Entry 3FQN (X-ray diffraction, 1.65 A resolution); this record covers chains A and C of the 3 polymer chains in the assembly.

# Chain A
Molecule: HLA class I histocompatibility antigen, A-2 alpha chain
From: Homo sapiens
Notes: fragment: extracellular domains alpha1, alpha2, alpha3
UniProt: P01892 (1A02_HUMAN); residues 1-275 here correspond to UniProt positions 25-299 (UniProt number = residue number + 24)
Chain sequence (275 residues; row label = number of the first residue in the row):
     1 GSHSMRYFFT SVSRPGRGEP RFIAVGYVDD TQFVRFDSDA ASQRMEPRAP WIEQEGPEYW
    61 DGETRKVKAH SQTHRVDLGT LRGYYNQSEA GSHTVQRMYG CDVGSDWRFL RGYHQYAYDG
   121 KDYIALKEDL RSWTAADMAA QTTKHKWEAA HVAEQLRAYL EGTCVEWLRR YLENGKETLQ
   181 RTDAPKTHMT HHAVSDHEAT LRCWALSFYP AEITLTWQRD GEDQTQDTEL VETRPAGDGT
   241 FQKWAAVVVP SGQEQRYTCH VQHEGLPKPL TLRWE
Cystine bridges: Cys-101/Cys-164, Cys-203/Cys-259
Bound ions: Cd2+ site 1: Gly-1, His-3; Cd2+ site 2: Asp-30, Glu-212; Cd2+ site 3: His-70 (shared with Asp-3(C) of chain C); Cd2+ site 4 near His-191 (its only coordinating residue here); Cd2+ site 5: His-197, Glu-198
Small-molecule neighbours: Mg2+ (MG): Glu-148, His-151, Val-152, Ala-153, Glu-154

# Chain C
Molecule: peptide 30-39 from beta-Catenin: YLDSGIHSGA
Chain sequence (10 residues; numbered 1 to 10; the number before each row is that of its first residue):
     1 YLDSGIHSGA
Disordered / not traced: 5-6
Bound ions: Cd2+: Asp-3 (shared with His-70(A) of chain A)

# Interface between chain A and chain C
Pairs across the interface - 39 pairs, chain A then chain C:
  Met-5(A) / Tyr-1(C)
  Tyr-7(A) / Tyr-1(C)  hydrogen bond (side chain-backbone)
  Tyr-7(A) / Leu-2(C)  hydrophobic
  Phe-9(A) / Leu-2(C)  hydrophobic
  Met-45(A) / Leu-2(C)  hydrophobic
  Glu-63(A) / Tyr-1(C)
  Glu-63(A) / Leu-2(C)  hydrogen bond (side chain-backbone)
  Lys-66(A) / Tyr-1(C)
  Lys-66(A) / Leu-2(C)  hydrogen bond (side chain-backbone)
  Lys-66(A) / Asp-3(C)
  Lys-66(A) / Ser-4(C)
  Val-67(A) / Leu-2(C)
  Ala-69(A) / His-7(C)
  His-70(A) / Asp-3(C)  salt bridge
  His-70(A) / Ser-4(C)
  Thr-73(A) / His-7(C)
  Asp-77(A) / Gly-9(C)
  Asp-77(A) / Ala-10(C)  hydrogen bond (side chain-backbone)
  Thr-80(A) / Ala-10(C)
  Tyr-84(A) / Ala-10(C)  hydrogen bond (side chain-backbone)
  Tyr-99(A) / Tyr-1(C)
  Tyr-99(A) / Leu-2(C)
  Tyr-99(A) / Asp-3(C)  hydrogen bond (side chain-backbone)
  Tyr-116(A) / Ala-10(C)
  Thr-143(A) / Ala-10(C)  hydrogen bond (side chain-backbone)
  Lys-146(A) / Ser-8(C)  hydrogen bond
  Lys-146(A) / Gly-9(C)  hydrogen bond (side chain-backbone)
  Lys-146(A) / Ala-10(C)  hydrogen bond (side chain-backbone)
  Trp-147(A) / Ser-8(C)  hydrogen bond (side chain-backbone)
  Trp-147(A) / Gly-9(C)  hydrogen bond (side chain-backbone)
  Ala-150(A) / Ser-8(C)
  Val-152(A) / Ser-8(C)
  Leu-156(A) / Asp-3(C)
  Tyr-159(A) / Tyr-1(C)  hydrogen bond (side chain-backbone)
  Tyr-159(A) / Leu-2(C)
  Tyr-159(A) / Asp-3(C)
  Thr-163(A) / Tyr-1(C)
  Trp-167(A) / Tyr-1(C)
  Tyr-171(A) / Tyr-1(C)  hydrogen bond (side chain-backbone)
Other interface residues (no listed pair), chain A (29 interface residues in all): Phe-33, Tyr-59, Leu-81, His-114

# Overview
29 residues of chain A and 8 residues of chain C are in contact; the contacts include 14 hydrogen bonds and 1
salt bridge. Polar contacts include His-70(A)/Asp-3(C), Tyr-7(A)/Tyr-1(C) and Glu-63(A)/Leu-2(C). Bound to
chain A: Mg2+. Gly-1(A) and His-3(A) form the Cd2+ site 1.
Here chain A is HLA class I histocompatibility antigen, A-2 alpha chain (Homo sapiens) and chain C is peptide
30-39 from beta-Catenin: YLDSGIHSGA. Entry 3FQN (Phosphorylation of self-peptides alters Human Leukocyte
Antigen Class I-restricted antigen presentation and generates tumor specific epitopes) was determined by X-ray
diffraction, deposited together with 3FQR, 3FQT, 3FQU, 3FQW and 3FQX.
